PDB entry 6D7C | X-ray diffraction, 2.95 A resolution | chains A and E of the 6 polymer chains in the assembly

# Chain A (and E)
Molecule: Hemagglutinin HA1 chain
Source organism: Influenza A virus
Notes: chain E of this document is another copy of the same molecule, construct and numbering; everything in this record applies to it too
UniProtKB: A0A0C4ZYE2 (A0A0C4ZYE2_9INFA); residues 1-321 here correspond to UniProt positions 19-339 (UniProt number = residue number + 18)
Amino-acid sequence (321 residues; each row starts with the number of its first residue):
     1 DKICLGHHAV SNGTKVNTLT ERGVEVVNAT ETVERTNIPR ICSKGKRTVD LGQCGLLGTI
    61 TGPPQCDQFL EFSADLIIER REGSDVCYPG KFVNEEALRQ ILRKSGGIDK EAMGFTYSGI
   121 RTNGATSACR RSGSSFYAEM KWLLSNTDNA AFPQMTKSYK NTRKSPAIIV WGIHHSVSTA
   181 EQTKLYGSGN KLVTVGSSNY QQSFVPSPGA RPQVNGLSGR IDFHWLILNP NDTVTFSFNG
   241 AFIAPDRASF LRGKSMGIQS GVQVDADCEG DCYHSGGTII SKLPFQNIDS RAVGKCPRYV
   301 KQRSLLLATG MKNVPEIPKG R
Disordered / not traced: 317-321
Construct notes: conflict Arg47 (Lys65 in A0A0C4ZYE2), Ile227 (Met245 in A0A0C4ZYE2)
Cystine bridges: Cys42-Cys268, Cys54-Cys66, Cys87-Cys129, Cys272-Cys296
Covalently attached groups: N-acetylglucosamine (NAG) linked to Asn231
Reported in the primary citation:
  - post-translational modification sites: Asn231
  - specificity-determining residues: Leu217
  - mutagenesis - V177K/K184T/G219S: increased binding to human-type receptor

# How chain A and chain E interact
Residue-residue contacts - 17 pairs, chain A then chain E:
  Lys91(A) with Asn199(E)
  His175(A) with Gln201(E)
  Ser207(A) with Ser203(E)
  Pro208(A) with Thr194(E)
  Gly209(A) with Thr194(E)
  Ala210(A) with Thr235(E)
  Arg211(A) with Ser197(E); Gln201(E)
  Pro212(A) with Ser197(E); Ser198(E); Asp232(E); Thr233(E)
  Val214(A) with Ser198(E)
  Arg220(A) with Ser197(E), hydrogen bond (side chain-backbone); Ser198(E), hydrogen bond (side chain-backbone); Gln201(E)
  Asp222(A) with Gln201(E), hydrogen bond
Other interface residues (no listed pair), chain E (11 interface residues in all): Gly196, Gln202

# Summary
The chain A/chain E interface involves 11 residues from each chain; the contacts include 3 hydrogen bonds.
Polar contacts include Arg220(A)-Ser197(E), Arg220(A)-Ser198(E) and Asp222(A)-Gln201(E). N-acetylglucosamine
is covalently linked to Asn231(A). The paper reports that V177K/K184T/G219S of chain A increase binding to
human-type receptor; the specificity determinant Leu217(A).
Both chains are Hemagglutinin HA1 chain (Influenza A virus). Entry 6D7C (The crystal structure of
hemagglutinin from A/Hong Kong/61/2016 H7N9 influenza virus) was determined by X-ray diffraction (same
publication as 6D7U, 6D8B and 6D8D).
